Entry 6OIJ (electron microscopy, 3.30 A resolution); this record covers chains B and G of the 5 polymer chains in the assembly.

== Chain B ==
Name: Guanine nucleotide-binding protein G(I)/G(S)/G(T) subunit beta-1
Source organism: Homo sapiens
UniProt: P62873 (GBB1_HUMAN); residues 2-340 here = UniProt positions 2-340
Chain sequence (345 residues; numbered -4 to 340; the number before each row is that of its first residue; numbers below 1 keep their minus sign (Gly-4 is residue -4)):
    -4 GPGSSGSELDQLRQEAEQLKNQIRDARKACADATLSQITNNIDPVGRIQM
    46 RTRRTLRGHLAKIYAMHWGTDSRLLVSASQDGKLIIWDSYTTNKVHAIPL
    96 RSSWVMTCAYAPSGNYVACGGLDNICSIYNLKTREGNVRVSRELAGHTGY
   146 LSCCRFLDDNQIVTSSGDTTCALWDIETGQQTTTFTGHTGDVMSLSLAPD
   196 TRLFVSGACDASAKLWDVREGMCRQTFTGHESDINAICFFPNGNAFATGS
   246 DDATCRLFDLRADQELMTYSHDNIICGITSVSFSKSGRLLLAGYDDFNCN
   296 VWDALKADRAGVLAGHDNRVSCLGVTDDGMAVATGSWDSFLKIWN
Unresolved in the structure: -4 to 1
Construct notes: expression tag (-4 to 1)

== Chain G ==
Name: Guanine nucleotide-binding protein G(I)/G(S)/G(O) subunit gamma-2
Source organism: Homo sapiens
UniProt: P59768 (GBG2_HUMAN); residues 1-71 here = UniProt positions 1-71
Chain sequence (71 residues; numbered 1 to 71; the number before each row is that of its first residue):
     1 MASNNTASIAQARKLVEQLKMEANIDRIKVSKAAADLMAYCEAHAKEDPL
    51 LTPVPASENPFREKKFFCAIL
Unresolved in the structure: 1-4, 64-71

== Interface between chain B and chain G ==
Residue-residue contacts - 72 pairs, chain B then chain G:
  Leu7(B) with Ala12(G), hydrophobic
  Ala11(B) with Leu19(G)
  Leu14(B) with Val16(G), hydrophobic; Leu19(G), hydrophobic; Lys20(G)
  Ile18(B) with Leu19(G); Glu22(G); Ala23(G), hydrophobic; Arg27(G)
  Cys25(B) with Arg27(G); Ile28(G); Lys29(G); Val30(G)
  Ala26(B) with Val30(G), hydrophobic
  Asp27(B) with Ser31(G), hydrogen bond
  Ala28(B) with Val30(G)
  Leu30(B) with Ala34(G), hydrophobic
  Ile33(B) with Ser31(G); Ala34(G), hydrophobic
  Ile37(B) with Glu42(G)
  Val40(B) with Leu51(G), hydrophobic
  Arg48(B) with Phe61(G)
  Arg49(B) with Pro60(G), hydrogen bond (side chain-backbone); Phe61(G), hydrogen bond (side chain-backbone); Glu63(G)
  Ser84(B) with Phe61(G)
  Tyr85(B) with Pro60(G); Phe61(G), hydrophobic
  Cys218(B) with Gln18(G), hydrogen bond (backbone-side chain); Glu22(G), hydrogen bond
  Arg219(B) with Glu22(G); Ile25(G)
  Gln220(B) with Glu22(G)
  Thr221(B) with Glu22(G), hydrogen bond
  Phe235(B) with Leu37(G), hydrophobic; Tyr40(G), hydrophobic
  Pro236(B) with Tyr40(G)
  Asn237(B) with Tyr40(G)
  Ala240(B) with Leu37(G), hydrophobic
  Asp254(B) with Ala33(G); Leu37(G)
  Arg256(B) with Asp26(G); Arg27(G); Ile28(G), hydrogen bond (backbone-backbone); Asp36(G), salt bridge
  Ala257(B) with Ile28(G); Val30(G), hydrophobic; Ala33(G), hydrophobic
  Asp258(B) with Arg27(G), salt bridge
  Gln259(B) with Val30(G)
  Leu261(B) with Val30(G), hydrophobic
  Ser279(B) with Asp48(G)
  Lys280(B) with Glu47(G), hydrogen bond (side chain-backbone)
  Ser281(B) with Cys41(G); His44(G); Asp48(G), hydrogen bond; Leu51(G)
  Arg283(B) with Cys41(G); Leu51(G)
  Leu284(B) with Leu51(G), hydrophobic
  Leu300(B) with Cys41(G), hydrophobic
  Asp323(B) with Pro49(G)
  Gly324(B) with Pro49(G); Leu50(G)
  Met325(B) with Pro49(G), hydrophobic; Asn59(G); Pro60(G)
  Ala326(B) with Phe61(G), hydrophobic
  Val327(B) with Leu50(G), hydrophobic
  Asn340(B) with Leu50(G); Asn59(G); Phe61(G)
Other interface residues (no listed pair), chain B (53 interface residues in all): Leu4, Glu10, Lys15, Gln17, Thr34, Ile43, Lys209, Leu252, Gly282, Val320, Ile338
Other interface residues (no listed pair), chain G (38 interface residues in all): Ser8, Ile9, Arg13, Met38, Ala45, Val54, Arg62

== Summary ==
53 residues of chain B and 38 residues of chain G are in contact, with 9 hydrogen bonds and 2 salt bridges.
Polar pairs include Arg256(B)-Asp36(G), Asp258(B)-Arg27(G) and Asp27(B)-Ser31(G).
Here chain B is Guanine nucleotide-binding protein G(I)/G(S)/G(T) subunit beta-1 and chain G is Guanine
nucleotide-binding protein G(I)/G(S)/G(O) subunit gamma-2, both from Homo sapiens. Entry 6OIJ (Muscarinic
acetylcholine receptor 1-G11 protein complex) was determined by electron microscopy (same publication as
6OIK).
